PDB entry 3O90 | X-ray diffraction, 1.94 A resolution | chains A and C of the 4 polymer chains in the assembly

# Chain A (and C)
Name: nicotinamidase
From: Streptococcus pneumoniae
Notes: chain C of this document is another copy of the same molecule, construct and numbering; everything in this record applies to it too
UniProt: Q97PM2 (Q97PM2_STRPN); numbering as in UniProt (aligned over 1-191)
Amino-acid sequence (211 residues; each row starts with the number of its first residue; numbers below 1 keep their minus sign (Met-19 is residue -19)):
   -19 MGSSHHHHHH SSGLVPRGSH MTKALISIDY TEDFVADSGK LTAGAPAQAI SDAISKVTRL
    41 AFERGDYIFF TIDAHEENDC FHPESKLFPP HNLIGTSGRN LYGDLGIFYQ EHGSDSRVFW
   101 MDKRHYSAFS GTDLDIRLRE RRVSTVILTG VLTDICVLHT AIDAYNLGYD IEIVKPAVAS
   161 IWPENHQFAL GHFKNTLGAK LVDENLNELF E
Not modelled in the structure: -19 to 1, 57-58, 191 (chain C: -19 to 1, 57-67, 75, 191)
Differences from the reference sequence: expression tag (-19 to 0)
Bound ions: Zn2+: Asp53, His55, Glu64, His71
From the paper describing this entry:
  - Zn2+ coordination: Asp53, His55, Glu64, His71
  - self-association interface (contacts with another copy of this molecule): His172, Thr176

# Interface between chain A and chain C
Residue-residue contacts (14):
  Asp115(A) - Arg119(C)  salt bridge
  Arg119(A) - Asp115(C)  salt bridge
  Arg119(A) - Arg119(C)
  Arg119(A) - Leu147(C)  hydrogen bond (side chain-backbone)
  Arg119(A) - Gly148(C)
  Arg119(A) - Tyr149(C)
  Arg122(A) - Ser124(C)  hydrogen bond (side chain-backbone)
  Arg122(A) - Gly148(C)  hydrogen bond (side chain-backbone)
  Ser124(A) - Arg122(C)
  Leu147(A) - Arg119(C)  hydrogen bond (backbone-side chain)
  Gly148(A) - Arg119(C)
  Gly148(A) - Arg122(C)  hydrogen bond (backbone-side chain)
  Tyr149(A) - Arg119(C)
  Asp150(A) - Arg122(C)  salt bridge
Other interface residues (no listed pair), chain A (11 interface residues in all): Ile116, Val123, Asn146
Other interface residues (no listed pair), chain C (11 interface residues in all): Ile116, Val123, Asn146, Asp150

# Overview
The chain A/chain C interface involves 11 residues from each chain, with 5 hydrogen bonds and 3 salt bridges.
Polar contacts include Asp115(A)-Arg119(C), Asp150(A)-Arg122(C) and Arg119(A)-Leu147(C). Asp53(A), His55(A),
Glu64(A) and His71(A) form the Zn2+ site. From the paper: Zn2+ coordination by Asp53(A), His55(A) and Glu64(A)
among others; a self-association interface involving His172(A) and Thr176(A).
Chain A and chain C are both nicotinamidase (Streptococcus pneumoniae); the structure, High resolution crystal
structures of Streptococcus pneumoniae nicotinamidase with trapped intermediates provide insights into
catalytic mechanism ..., was determined by X-ray diffraction, deposited together with 3O91, 3O92, 3O93 and
3O94.
